5NG5 - chains B and K of the 15 polymer chains in the assembly; structure by electron microscopy, 6.50 A resolution (low resolution: residue-level contacts below are approximate; hydrogen-bond / salt-bridge calls are withheld).

[Chain B]
Molecule: Multidrug efflux pump subunit AcrA
Source organism: Escherichia coli
UniProt: P0AE06 (ACRA_ECOLI); residue numbers follow UniProt; this construct covers 25-397
Sequence (373 residues; numbered 25 to 397; the number before each row is that of its first residue):
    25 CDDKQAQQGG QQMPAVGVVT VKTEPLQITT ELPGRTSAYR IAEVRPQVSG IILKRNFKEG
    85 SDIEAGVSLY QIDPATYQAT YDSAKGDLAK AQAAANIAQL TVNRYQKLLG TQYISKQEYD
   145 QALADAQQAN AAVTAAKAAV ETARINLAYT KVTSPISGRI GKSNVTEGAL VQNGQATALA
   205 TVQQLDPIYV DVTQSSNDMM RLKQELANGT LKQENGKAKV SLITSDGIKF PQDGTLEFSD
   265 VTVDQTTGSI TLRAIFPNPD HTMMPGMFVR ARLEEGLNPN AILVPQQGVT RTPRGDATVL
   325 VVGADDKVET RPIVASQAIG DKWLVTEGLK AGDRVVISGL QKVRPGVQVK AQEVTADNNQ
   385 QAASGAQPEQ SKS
Not modelled in the structure: 25-37, 378-397
Sequence notes: conflict Met223 (Phe in P0AE06), Met224 (Leu in P0AE06), Met287 (Leu in P0AE06), Met288 (Leu in P0AE06)
Swiss-Prot annotation at these positions:
  - lipidation: Cys25 (N-palmitoyl cysteine)

[Chain K]
Molecule: Multidrug efflux pump subunit AcrB
Source organism: Escherichia coli
UniProt: P31224 (ACRB_ECOLI); residues 1-1049 here = UniProt positions 1-1049
Sequence (1049 residues; row label = number of the first residue in the row):
     1 MPNFFIDRPI FAWVIAIIIM LAGGLAILKL PVAQYPTIAP PAVTISASYP GADAKTVQDT
    61 VTQVIEQNMN GIDNLMYMSS NSDSTGTVQI TLTFESGTDA DIAQVQVQNK LQLAMPLLPQ
   121 EVQQQGVSVE KSSSSFLMVV GVINTDGTMT QEDISDYVAA NMKDAISRTS GVGDVQLFGS
   181 QYAMRIWMNP NELNKFQLTP VDVITAIKAQ NAQVAAGQLG GTPPVKGQQL NASIIAQTRL
   241 TSTEEFGKIL LKVNQDGSRV LLRDVAKIEL GGENYDIIAE FNGQPASGLG IKLATGANAL
   301 DTAAAIRAEL AKMEPFFPSG LKIVYPYDTT PFVKISIHEV VKTLVEAIIL VFLVMYLFLQ
   361 NFRATLIPTI AVPVVLLGTF AVLAAFGFSI NTLTMFGMVL AIGLLVDDAI VVVENVERVM
   421 AEEGLPPKEA TRKSMGQIQG ALVGIAMVLS AVFVPMAFFG GSTGAIYRQF SITIVSAMAL
   481 SVLVALILTP ALCATMLKPI AKGDHGEGKK GFFGWFNRMF EKSTHHYTDS VGGILRSTGR
   541 YLVLYLIIVV GMAYLFVRLP SSFLPDEDQG VFMTMVQLPA GATQERTQKV LNEVTHYYLT
   601 KEKNNVESVF AVNGFGFAGR GQNTGIAFVS LKDWADRPGE ENKVEAITMR ATRAFSQIKD
   661 AMVFAFNLPA IVELGTATGF DFELIDQAGL GHEKLTQARN QLLAEAAKHP DMLTSVRPNG
   721 LEDTPQFKID IDQEKAQALG VSINDINTTL GAAWGGSYVN DFIDRGRVKK VYVMSEAKYR
   781 MLPDDIGDWY VRAADGQMVP FSAFSSSRWE YGSPRLERYN GLPSMEILGQ AAPGKSTGEA
   841 MELMEQLASK LPTGVGYDWT GMSYQERLSG NQAPSLYAIS LIVVFLCLAA LYESWSIPFS
   901 VMLVVPLGVI GALLAATFRG LTNDVYFQVG LLTTIGLSAK NAILIVEFAK DLMDKEGKGL
   961 IEATLDAVRM RLRPILMTSL AFILGVMPLV ISTGAGSGAQ NAVGTGVMGG MVTATVLAIF
  1021 FVPVFFVVVR RRFSRKNEDI EHSHTVDHH
Not modelled in the structure: 1038-1049
Residues lining bound ligands: 5QF (6-[2-(3,4-dimethoxyphenyl)ethylsulfanyl]-8-[4-(2-methoxyethyl)piperazin-1-yl]-3,3-dimethyl-1,4-dihydropyrano[3,4-c]pyridine-5-carbonitrile): Phe136, Val139, Gln176, Leu177, Phe178, Gly179, Asn274, Ile277, Ala279, Ala286, Ser287, Gly288, Pro326, Tyr327, Val571, Met573, Phe610, Val612, Phe615, Phe617, Arg620, Phe628, Leu668
Swiss-Prot annotation at these positions:
  - mutagenesis: His526 (H526Y: Partially restores chloramphenicol resistance to an AcrZ G30R mutant)

[Chain B / chain K interface]
Pairs across the interface (56):
  Ala39(B) - Lys659(K)
  Pro57(B) - Asn194(K)
  Pro57(B) - Tyr790(K)
  Arg59(B) - Gln197(K)
  Thr217(B) - Tyr790(K)
  Ser219(B) - Ser802(K)
  Ser219(B) - Ala803(K)
  Asn221(B) - Ser802(K)
  Asp222(B) - Ser802(K)
  Ser249(B) - Glu192(K)
  Ser249(B) - Lys195(K)
  Gln269(B) - Leu739(K)
  Thr270(B) - Leu739(K)
  Thr270(B) - Ala793(K)
  Thr270(B) - Asp795(K)
  Thr270(B) - Gln797(K)
  Thr270(B) - Val799(K)
  Thr271(B) - Leu739(K)
  Thr271(B) - Gln797(K)
  Thr271(B) - Met798(K)
  Thr271(B) - Val799(K)
  Thr271(B) - Pro800(K)
  Thr271(B) - Ala803(K)
  Gly272(B) - Leu739(K)
  Gly272(B) - Ala803(K)
  Ser273(B) - Pro800(K)
  Met291(B) - Lys195(K)
  Phe292(B) - Asn194(K)
  Phe292(B) - Lys195(K)
  Phe292(B) - Gln197(K)
  Arg294(B) - Asn191(K)
  Gln311(B) - Arg586(K)
  Arg315(B) - Pro725(K)
  Arg315(B) - Trp809(K)
  Arg315(B) - Tyr811(K)
  Thr316(B) - Tyr811(K)
  Pro317(B) - Tyr811(K)
  Arg318(B) - Glu810(K)
  Arg318(B) - Tyr811(K)
  Gly319(B) - Trp809(K)
  Gly319(B) - Glu810(K)
  Gln341(B) - Asp784(K)
  Ala342(B) - Leu782(K)
  Gly344(B) - Leu782(K)
  Trp347(B) - Trp809(K)
  Ser362(B) - Lys659(K)
  Ser362(B) - Asp660(K)
  Gly363(B) - Asp660(K)
  Gln365(B) - Gln577(K)
  Gln365(B) - Leu578(K)
  Gln365(B) - Pro579(K)
  Gln365(B) - Ala661(K)
  Gln365(B) - Met662(K)
  Lys366(B) - Ser656(K)
  Lys366(B) - Ile658(K)
  Lys366(B) - Ala661(K)
Other interface residues (no listed pair), chain B (34 interface residues in all): Glu55, Gln310, Thr314, Leu364
Other interface residues (no listed pair), chain K (37 interface residues in all): Ala580, Phe655, Gln657, Tyr779, Pro783, Asp788

[In short]
34 residues of chain B and 37 residues of chain K are in contact. Bound to chain K: compound 5QF. UniProt
lists one mutagenesis site on chain K.
Chain B is Multidrug efflux pump subunit AcrA and chain K is Multidrug efflux pump subunit AcrB, both from
Escherichia coli; the structure, multi-drug efflux; membrane transport; RND superfamily; Drug resistance, was
determined by electron microscopy (same publication as 5O66, 5V5S and 5NC5).
